PDB entry 8EFY | electron microscopy, 3.16 A resolution | chains A and L of the 16 polymer chains in the assembly

# Chain A (and L)
Molecule: Holliday junction ATP-dependent DNA helicase RuvB
From: Thermus thermophilus HB8
Notes: EC 3.6.4.12; chain L of this document is another copy of the same molecule, construct and numbering; everything in this record applies to it too
UniProtKB: Q5SL87 (RUVB_THET8); residue numbers follow UniProt; this construct covers 1-324
Sequence (324 residues; each row starts with the number of its first residue):
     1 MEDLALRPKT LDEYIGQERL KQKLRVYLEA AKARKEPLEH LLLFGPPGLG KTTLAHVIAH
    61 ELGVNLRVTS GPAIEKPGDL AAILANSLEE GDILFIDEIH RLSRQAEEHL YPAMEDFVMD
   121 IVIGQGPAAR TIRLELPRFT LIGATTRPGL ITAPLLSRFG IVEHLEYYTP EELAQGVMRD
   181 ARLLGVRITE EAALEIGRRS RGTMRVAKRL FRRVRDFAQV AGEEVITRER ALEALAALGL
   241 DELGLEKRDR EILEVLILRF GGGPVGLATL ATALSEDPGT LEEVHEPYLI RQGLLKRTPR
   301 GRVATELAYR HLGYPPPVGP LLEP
Disordered / not traced: 1-4, 318-324 (chain L: 1-6, 75-76, 318-324)
Metal / ion sites: Mg2+: Asp97, Glu98
Small-molecule neighbours:
  - ADP (adenosine-5'-diphosphate): Ala5, Leu6, Arg7, Pro8, Glu13, Tyr14, Ile15, Pro47, Gly48, Leu49, Gly50, Lys51, Thr52, Thr53, Tyr168, Arg179, Met204, Arg205
  - ATP-gamma-S (AGS; phosphothiophosphoric acid-adenylate ester): Glu115, Pro154, Arg158
UniProt features mapped onto this chain:
  - binding site (ATP): Tyr14, Ile15, Gly48, Lys51, Thr52, Thr53, Asp97, Thr146, Tyr168, Arg205
  - binding site (Mg(2+)): Thr52
  - binding site (DNA): Arg297, Arg302
  - mutagenesis: Tyr309 (Y309R: Suitable for crystallization)
From the paper describing this entry:
  - catalytic residues: Glu115, Asp116 (proposed by the authors, not directly observed)

# Chain A / chain L interface
Contacting residue pairs (14):
  Asp79(A) - Arg130(L)  salt bridge
  Ala81(A) - Ile123(L)  hydrophobic
  Ala82(A) - Arg130(L)
  Ala85(A) - Ile132(L)  hydrophobic
  Asn86(A) - Thr131(L)  hydrogen bond (side chain-backbone)
  Asn86(A) - Ile132(L)
  Ile121(A) - Ile123(L)  hydrophobic
  Ile123(A) - Ile121(L)  hydrophobic
  Ala128(A) - Ala82(L)  hydrophobic
  Ala128(A) - Asn86(L)
  Arg130(A) - Ala85(L)  hydrogen bond (side chain-backbone)
  Arg130(A) - Asn86(L)
  Leu134(A) - Ile132(L)  hydrophobic
  Leu134(A) - Leu134(L)  hydrophobic
Also at the interface, not in a pair above, chain A (12 interface residues in all): Val122, Gln125
Also at the interface, not in a pair above, chain L (10 interface residues in all): Gln125

# In short
12 residues of chain A and 10 residues of chain L are in contact; the contacts include 2 hydrogen bonds and 1
salt bridge. Polar pairs include Asp79(A)-Arg130(L), Asn86(A)-Thr131(L) and Arg130(A)-Ala85(L). Chain A binds
ADP and ATP-gamma-S. The paper reports catalytic residues Glu115(A) and Asp116(A).
Both chains are Holliday junction ATP-dependent DNA helicase RuvB (Thermus thermophilus HB8). Entry 8EFY
(Structure of double homo-hexameric AAA+ ATPase RuvB motors) was determined by electron microscopy (same
publication as 8EFV and 8GH8).
